PDB entry 8HSG | electron microscopy, 3.20 A resolution | chains J and T of the 8 polymer chains in the assembly

Chain J:
Protein: DNA-directed RNA polymerase subunit beta'
Organism: Thermus thermophilus HB8
Notes: EC 2.7.7.6; engineered mutation(s): C-terminal FLAG-tagged
UniProt: Q8RQE8 (RPOC_THET8); residues 1-1524 here = UniProt positions 1-1524
Amino-acid sequence (1532 residues; each row starts with the number of its first residue):
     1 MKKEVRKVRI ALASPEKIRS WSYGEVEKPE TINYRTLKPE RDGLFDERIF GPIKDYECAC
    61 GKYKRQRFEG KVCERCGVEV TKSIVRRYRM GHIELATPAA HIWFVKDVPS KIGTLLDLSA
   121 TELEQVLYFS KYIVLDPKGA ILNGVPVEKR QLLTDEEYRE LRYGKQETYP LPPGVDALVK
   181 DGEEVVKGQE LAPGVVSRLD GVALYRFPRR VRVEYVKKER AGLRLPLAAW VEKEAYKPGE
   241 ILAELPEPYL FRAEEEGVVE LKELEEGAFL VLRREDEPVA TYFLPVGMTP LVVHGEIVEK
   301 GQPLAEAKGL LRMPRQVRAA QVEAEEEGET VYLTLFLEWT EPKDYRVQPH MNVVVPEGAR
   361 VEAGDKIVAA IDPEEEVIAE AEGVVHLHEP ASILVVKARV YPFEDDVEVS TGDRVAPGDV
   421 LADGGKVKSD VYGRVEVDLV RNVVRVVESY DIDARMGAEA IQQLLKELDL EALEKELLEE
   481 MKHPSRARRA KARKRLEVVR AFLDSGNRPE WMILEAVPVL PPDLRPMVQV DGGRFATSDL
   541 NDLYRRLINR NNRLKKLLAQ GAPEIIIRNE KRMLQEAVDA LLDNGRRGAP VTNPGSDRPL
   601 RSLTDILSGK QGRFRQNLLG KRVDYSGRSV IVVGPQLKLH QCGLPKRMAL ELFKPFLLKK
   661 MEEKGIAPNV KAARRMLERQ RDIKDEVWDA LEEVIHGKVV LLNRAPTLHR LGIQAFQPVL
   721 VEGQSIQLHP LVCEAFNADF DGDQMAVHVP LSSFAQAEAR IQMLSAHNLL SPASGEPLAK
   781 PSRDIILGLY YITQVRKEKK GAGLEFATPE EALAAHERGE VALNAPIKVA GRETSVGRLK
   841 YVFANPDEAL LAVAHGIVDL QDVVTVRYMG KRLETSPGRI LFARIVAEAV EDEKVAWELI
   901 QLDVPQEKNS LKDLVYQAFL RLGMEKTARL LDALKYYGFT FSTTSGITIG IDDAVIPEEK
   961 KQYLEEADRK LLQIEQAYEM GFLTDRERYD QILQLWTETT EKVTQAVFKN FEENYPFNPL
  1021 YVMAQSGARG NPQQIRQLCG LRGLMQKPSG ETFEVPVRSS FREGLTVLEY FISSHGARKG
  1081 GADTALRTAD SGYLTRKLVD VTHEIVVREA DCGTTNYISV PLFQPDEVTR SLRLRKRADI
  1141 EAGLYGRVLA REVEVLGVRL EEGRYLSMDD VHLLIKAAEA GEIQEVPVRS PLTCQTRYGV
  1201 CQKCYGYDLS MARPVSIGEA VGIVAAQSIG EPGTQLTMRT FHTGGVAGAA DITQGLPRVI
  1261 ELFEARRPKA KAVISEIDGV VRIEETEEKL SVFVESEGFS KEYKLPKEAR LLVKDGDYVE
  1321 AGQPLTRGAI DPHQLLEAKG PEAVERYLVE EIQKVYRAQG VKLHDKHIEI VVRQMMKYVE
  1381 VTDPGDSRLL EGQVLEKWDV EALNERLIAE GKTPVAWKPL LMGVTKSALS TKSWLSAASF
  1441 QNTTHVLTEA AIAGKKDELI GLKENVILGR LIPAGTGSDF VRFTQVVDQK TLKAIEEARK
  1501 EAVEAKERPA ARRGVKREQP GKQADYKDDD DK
Unresolved in the structure: 1, 56-80, 208-390, 1237-1254, 1506-1532
Differences from the reference sequence: expression tag (1525-1532)
Bound ions: Mg2+: Asp739, Asp741 (shared with 2 residues of chain R); Zn2+: Cys1112, Cys1194, Cys1201, Cys1204

Chain T:
Molecule: 184-nt DNA strand
Sequence (184 nucleotides; numbered -41 to 142; the number before each row is that of its first residue; numbers below 1 keep their minus sign (DG-41 is residue -41)):
   -41 GAACGCATTA CCAGAGAATT CACGGGAAAG TCGACAGGGA TCGGTGCACT ACCACAAGCA
    19 CCCAGGTGGA TGTGGAGATA TGGTTATGGG TAAGATAGAT GGTGAGGTGA TGAGTTTAAA
    79 GGAGTGAAGT ATGGAGTGAA GAGAGATGGG TAGATAGTAG TTGAGTAGGG AGTGAAGTCC
   139 TGCA
Unresolved in the structure: -41 to 1, 39-142

Chain J / chain T interface:
Residue-residue contacts - 25 pairs, chain J then chain T:
  Ser485(J) with DC10(T), phosphate contact
  Arg486(J) with DC10(T), hydrogen bond to the phosphate; DC11(T), salt bridge to the phosphate
  Ala487(J) with DC10(T), phosphate contact
  Arg488(J) with DC10(T), salt bridge to the phosphate
  Arg534(J) with DT31(T), hydrogen bond to the base
  Arg586(J) with DC19(T), salt bridge to the phosphate
  Asn593(J) with DG32(T), hydrogen bond to the base
  Lys610(J) with DC21(T), phosphate contact; DA22(T), sugar contact; DG23(T), salt bridge to the phosphate
  Arg615(J) with DC21(T), salt bridge to the phosphate
  Lys621(J) with DG24(T), salt bridge to the phosphate
  Arg622(J) with DT25(T), salt bridge to the phosphate
  Arg628(J) with DT25(T), sugar contact
  Ala705(J) with DG23(T), base contact; DG24(T), sugar contact
  Pro706(J) with DG23(T), base contact
  Thr1088(J) with DA22(T), base contact
  Ala1089(J) with DA22(T), phosphate contact
  Gly1092(J) with DA22(T), sugar contact
  Tyr1093(J) with DC20(T), sugar contact; DC21(T), sugar contact
  Gln1441(J) with DC20(T), phosphate contact
  Asn1442(J) with DC19(T), phosphate contact
Interface residues without a listed pair, chain J (23 interface residues in all): Val108, Pro594, Asp1090
Interface residues without a listed pair, chain T (13 interface residues in all): DA9, DA18

In short:
23 residues of chain J face 13 of chain T across their interface; the contacts include 3 hydrogen bonds and 7
salt bridges. Among the polar pairs are Arg534(J)-DT31(T), Asn593(J)-DG32(T) and Arg486(J)-DC10(T). The Mg2+
site is built by Asp739(J) and Asp741(J).
Chain J is DNA-directed RNA polymerase subunit beta' (Thermus thermophilus HB8) and chain T is a 184-nt DNA
strand; the structure, Thermus thermophilus RNA polymerase elongation complex, was determined by electron
microscopy together with 8HSH, 8HSJ, 8HSL and 8HSR from the same study.
